Entry 7MUS (electron microscopy, 4.60 A resolution (low resolution: residue-level contacts below are approximate; hydrogen-bond / salt-bridge calls are withheld)); this record covers chains LH and YH of the 205 polymer chains in the assembly.

[Chain LH (and YH)]
Name: Type IV secretion protein IcmK
From: Legionella pneumophila
Notes: chain YH of this document is another copy of the same molecule, construct and numbering; everything in this record applies to it too
UniProtKB: A0A2S6FBG9 (A0A2S6FBG9_LEGPN); residues 1-361 here = UniProt positions 1-361
Chain sequence (361 residues; row label = number of the first residue in the row):
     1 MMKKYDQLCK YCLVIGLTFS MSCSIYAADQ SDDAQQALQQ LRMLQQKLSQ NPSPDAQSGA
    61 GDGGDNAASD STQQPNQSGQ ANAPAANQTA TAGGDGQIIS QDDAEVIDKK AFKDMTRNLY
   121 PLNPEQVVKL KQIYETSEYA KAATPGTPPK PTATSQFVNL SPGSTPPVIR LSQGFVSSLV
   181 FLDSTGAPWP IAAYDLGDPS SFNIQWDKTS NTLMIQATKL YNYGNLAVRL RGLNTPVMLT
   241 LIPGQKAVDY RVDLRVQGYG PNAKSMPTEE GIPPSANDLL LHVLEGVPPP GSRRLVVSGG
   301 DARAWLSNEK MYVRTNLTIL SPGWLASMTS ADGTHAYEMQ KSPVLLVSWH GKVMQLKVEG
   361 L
Disordered / not traced: 1-103 (chain YH: 1-103, 264-277, 361)

[How chain LH and chain YH interact]
Residue-residue contacts - 53 pairs, chain LH then chain YH:
  Asp108(LH) with Arg117(YH)
  Phe112(LH) with Asn123(YH); Gln126(YH)
  Tyr120(LH) with Ile133(YH); Tyr134(YH); Ser137(YH)
  Pro124(LH) with Ala140(YH)
  Val127(LH) with Ala140(YH)
  Val128(LH) with Pro145(YH)
  Lys131(LH) with Lys141(YH); Ala143(YH); Thr144(YH); Pro145(YH)
  Gln132(LH) with Pro145(YH)
  Glu135(LH) with Pro145(YH); Tyr221(YH)
  Glu138(LH) with Leu220(YH); Tyr221(YH)
  Tyr139(LH) with Tyr221(YH)
  Ala142(LH) with Tyr221(YH)
  Thr144(LH) with Tyr223(YH)
  Pro148(LH) with Tyr223(YH)
  Pro151(LH) with Pro166(YH)
  Ala153(LH) with Pro162(YH)
  Gly174(LH) with Asn225(YH)
  Phe175(LH) with Tyr223(YH); Asn225(YH)
  Val176(LH) with Gly197(YH); Asn225(YH); Met238(YH)
  Ser178(LH) with Pro236(YH); Met238(YH)
  Pro188(LH) with Asn234(YH)
  Gln205(LH) with Asp195(YH)
  Ser210(LH) with Arg229(YH)
  Asn211(LH) with Asn234(YH)
  Thr212(LH) with Arg229(YH); Asn234(YH); Pro236(YH)
  Met214(LH) with Asp195(YH)
  Tyr250(LH) with Pro166(YH); Asn225(YH); Leu226(YH); Met238(YH); Leu239(YH); Thr240(YH)
  Arg251(LH) with Leu160(YH); Ser161(YH); Pro162(YH); Thr235(YH); Pro236(YH); Met238(YH)
  Asp253(LH) with Pro162(YH)
Interface residues without a listed pair, chain LH (34 interface residues in all): Leu119, Ser155, Val180, Asp207, Gln216
Interface residues without a listed pair, chain YH (35 interface residues in all): Pro121, Thr136, Ala142, Ser164, Leu196, Ala227

[In short]
Chain LH and chain YH form an interface of 34 and 35 residues respectively.
Chain LH and chain YH are both Type IV secretion protein IcmK (Legionella pneumophila); the structure,
Reconstruction of the Legionella pneumophila Dot/Icm T4SS 3DVA Map 2, was determined by electron microscopy
(same publication as 7MUC, 7MUD, 7MUE, 7MUQ, 7MUV, 7MUW and 7MUY).
